PDB entry 4TPP | X-ray diffraction, 2.65 A resolution | chain A

Chain A:
Name: cAMP and cAMP-inhibited cGMP 3', 5'-cyclic phosphodiesterase 10A
From: Homo sapiens
Notes: EC 3.1.4.17, 3.1.4.35
Reference sequence: Q9Y233 (PDE10_HUMAN); residues 442-779 here correspond to UniProt positions 452-789 (UniProt number = residue number + 10)
Chain sequence (351 residues; each row starts with the number of its first residue):
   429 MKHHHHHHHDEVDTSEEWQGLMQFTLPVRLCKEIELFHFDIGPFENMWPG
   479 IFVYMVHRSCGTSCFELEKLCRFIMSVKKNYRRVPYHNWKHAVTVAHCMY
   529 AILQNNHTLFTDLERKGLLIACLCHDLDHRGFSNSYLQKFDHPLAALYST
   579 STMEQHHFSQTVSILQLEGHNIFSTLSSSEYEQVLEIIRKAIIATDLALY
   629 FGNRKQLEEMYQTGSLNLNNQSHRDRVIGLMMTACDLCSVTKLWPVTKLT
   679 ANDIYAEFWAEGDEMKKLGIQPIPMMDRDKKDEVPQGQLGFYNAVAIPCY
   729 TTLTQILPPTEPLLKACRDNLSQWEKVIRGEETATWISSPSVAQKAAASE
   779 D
Not modelled in the structure: 429-452, 758-779
Sequence notes: initiating methionine (429); expression tag (430-441)
UniProt features mapped onto this chain:
  - binding site (3',5'-cyclic AMP): Gln649
Disulfides: Cys488-Cys492
Metal / ion sites: Zn2+ site 1: His519, His553, Asp554, Asp664; Zn2+ site 2 near Asp554 (its only coordinating residue here)
Residues lining bound ligands: 35D (1-[4-(3-{[1-(quinolin-2-yl)azetidin-3-yl]oxy}quinoxalin-2-yl)piperidin-1-yl]ethanone): Tyr514, Leu625, Leu665, Ser667, Val668, Ile682, Tyr683, Phe686, Pro702, Met703, Lys708, Glu711, Val712, Gly715, Gln716, Phe719

Summary:
Bound to chain A: compound 35D. The Zn2+ site 1 is built by His519, His553, Asp554 and Asp664. From UniProt:
residue binding 3',5'-cyclic AMP Gln649.
Chain A is cAMP and cAMP-inhibited cGMP 3', 5'-cyclic phosphodiesterase 10A (Homo sapiens); the structure,
2-(3-alkoxy-1-azetidinyl) quinolines as novel PDE10A inhibitors, was determined by X-ray diffraction,
deposited together with 4TPM.
